PDB entry 9INV | X-ray diffraction, 1.61 A resolution | chain A

[Chain A]
Name: Death-associated protein kinase 1
Source organism: Homo sapiens
Notes: EC 2.7.11.1
Reference sequence: P53355 (DAPK1_HUMAN); residue numbers follow UniProt; this construct covers 1-285
Chain sequence (293 residues; each row starts with the number of its first residue):
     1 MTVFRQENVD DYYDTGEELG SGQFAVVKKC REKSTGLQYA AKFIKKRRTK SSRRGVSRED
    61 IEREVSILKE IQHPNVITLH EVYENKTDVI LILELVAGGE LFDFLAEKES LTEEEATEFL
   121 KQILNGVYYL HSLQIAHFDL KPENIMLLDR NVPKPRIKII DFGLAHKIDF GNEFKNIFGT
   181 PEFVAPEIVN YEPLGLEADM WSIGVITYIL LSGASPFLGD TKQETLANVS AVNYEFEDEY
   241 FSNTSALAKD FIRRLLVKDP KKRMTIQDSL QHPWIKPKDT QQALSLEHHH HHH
Unresolved in the structure: 1, 109, 278-293
Differences from the reference sequence: expression tag (286-293)
Residues lining bound ligands: 2',4,4'-trihydroxychalcone (HCC): L19, G20, S21, G22, A25, V27, A40, K42, I77, E94, L95, V96, E143, M146, I160, D161
UniProt features mapped onto this chain:
  - active site: D139 (Proton acceptor)
  - binding site (ATP): L19 to V27, K42, E94 to V96, E100, D161

[In short]
Chain A binds 2',4,4'-trihydroxychalcone. UniProt lists active-site residue D139 and 15 ATP-binding residues.
Chain A is Death-associated protein kinase 1 (Homo sapiens); the structure, Crystal structure of DAPK1 in
complex with isoliquiritigenin, was determined by X-ray diffraction together with 9INW and 9INX from the same
study.
